3ODI - chains A and B; structure by X-ray diffraction, 2.20 A resolution.

Chain A:
Protein: Cyclophilin A
Source organism: Homo sapiens
Notes: EC 5.2.1.8
UniProtKB: A8K220 (A8K220_HUMAN); numbering as in UniProt (aligned over 1-165)
Chain sequence (165 residues; numbered 1 to 165; the number before each row is that of its first residue):
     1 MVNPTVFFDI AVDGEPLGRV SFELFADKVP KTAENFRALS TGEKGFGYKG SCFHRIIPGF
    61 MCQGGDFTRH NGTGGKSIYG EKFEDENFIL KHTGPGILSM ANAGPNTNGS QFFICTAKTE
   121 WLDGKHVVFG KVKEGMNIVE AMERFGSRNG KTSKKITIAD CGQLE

Chain B:
Protein: Voclosporin
Chain sequence (11 residues; row label = number of the first residue in the row):
     1 ALLVXAGLVL A
Covalently attached groups: covalent link Ala1-Ala11
Modified positions: Ala1 (D-alanine; DAL); Leu2, Leu3, Leu8, Leu10 (N-methylleucine; MLE); Val4 (N-methylvaline; MVA); XXA (2,4,5-trideoxy-2-(methylamino)-4-[(2E)-penta-2,4-dien-1-yl]-L-xylonic acid) at position 5; Ala6 (alpha-aminobutyric acid; ABA); Gly7 (sarcosine; SAR)
Sequence notes: engineered mutation XXA_5 (Bmt in NOR00033)

Interface between chain A and chain B:
Contacting residue pairs - 28 pairs, chain A then chain B:
  Arg55(A) - Leu3(B)  hydrogen bond (side chain-backbone)
  Arg55(A) - Val4(B)
  Arg55(A) - XXA_5(B)
  Arg55(A) - Val9(B)
  Phe60(A) - Leu2(B)
  Phe60(A) - Leu3(B)
  Phe60(A) - Val4(B)
  Met61(A) - Val4(B)
  Gln63(A) - Val4(B)
  Gln63(A) - XXA_5(B)  hydrogen bond (side chain-backbone)
  Gly72(A) - Ala6(B)
  Gly72(A) - Gly7(B)  hydrogen bond (backbone-backbone)
  Ala101(A) - Val4(B)
  Ala101(A) - Ala6(B)
  Asn102(A) - Val4(B)  hydrogen bond (backbone-backbone)
  Asn102(A) - XXA_5(B)
  Asn102(A) - Ala6(B)  hydrogen bond (backbone-backbone)
  Ala103(A) - XXA_5(B)
  Ala103(A) - Ala6(B)
  Gln111(A) - Ala6(B)
  Phe113(A) - Val4(B)
  Trp121(A) - Leu2(B)  hydrogen bond (side chain-backbone)
  Leu122(A) - Leu2(B)
  Leu122(A) - Val4(B)
  His126(A) - Val4(B)
  His126(A) - XXA_5(B)
  Arg148(A) - Ala1(B)  hydrogen bond (side chain-backbone)
  Arg148(A) - Leu2(B)
Interface residues without a listed pair, chain A (16 interface residues in all): Ile57, Gly104
Interface residues without a listed pair, chain B (9 interface residues in all): Leu8
From the paper, about this interface:
  - interface residues, chain A: Ala103(A)

Overview:
16 residues of chain A face 9 of chain B across their interface, with 7 hydrogen bonds. Polar pairs include
Arg55(A)-Leu3(B), Gln63(A)-XXA_5(B) and Trp121(A)-Leu2(B). The paper reports the interface residue Ala103(A).
Chain A is Cyclophilin A (Homo sapiens) and chain B is Voclosporin; the structure, Crystal structure of
cyclophilin A in complex with Voclosporin E-ISA247, was determined by X-ray diffraction together with 3ODL
from the same study.
